Entry 2ORW (X-ray diffraction, 1.50 A resolution); this record covers chains A and B.

# Chain A (and B)
Name: Thymidine kinase
Source organism: Thermotoga maritima
Notes: EC 2.7.1.21; chain B of this document is another copy of the same molecule, construct and numbering; everything in this record applies to it too
UniProtKB: Q9WYN2 (KITH_THEMA); residues 1-184 here = UniProt positions 1-184
Chain sequence (184 residues; each row starts with the number of its first residue):
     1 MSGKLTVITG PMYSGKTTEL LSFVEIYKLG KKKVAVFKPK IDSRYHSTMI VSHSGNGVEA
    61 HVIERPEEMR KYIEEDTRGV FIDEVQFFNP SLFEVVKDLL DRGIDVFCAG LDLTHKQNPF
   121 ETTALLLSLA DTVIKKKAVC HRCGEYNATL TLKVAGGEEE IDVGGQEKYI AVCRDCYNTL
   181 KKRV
Not modelled in the structure: 1, 41-45, 53-56, 182-184 (chain B: 1, 43-47, 54-56, 183-184)
Metal / ion sites: Mg2+: Thr17 (together with TP4A); Zn2+: Cys140, Cys143, Cys173, Cys176
Residues lining bound ligands: TP4A (4TA; P1-(5'-adenosyl)P4-(5'-(2'-deoxy-thymidyl))tetraphosphate): Pro11, Met12, Tyr13, Ser14, Gly15, Lys16, Thr17, Thr18, Ser52, Glu84, Gln86, Phe87, Leu111, Leu113, Thr114, His115, Phe120, Ala138, Val139, Thr151, Glu160, Ile161, Asp162, Val163, Gly164, Gln166, Tyr169, Ala171
Curated features (UniProtKB/Swiss-Prot):
  - active site: Glu84 (Proton acceptor)
  - binding site (ATP): Gly10 to Thr17, His53, Asp83 to Gln86
  - binding site (substrate): His115, Ile161 to Gly164, Tyr169
  - binding site (Zn(2+)): Cys140, Cys143, Cys173, Cys176
  - mutagenesis: His53 (H53A: Reduced affinity for ATP), Gly55 (G55W: Reduced affinity for ATP), Leu129 (L129W: Reduced affinity for thymidine)
What the authors report for this chain:
  - binding site for TP4A: Met12, Tyr13, Thr18, Glu25, Leu29, Val139
  - catalytic residues: Glu84 (proposed by the authors, not directly observed)
  - Mg2+ coordination: Thr17
  - Mg2+ coordination through a water molecule: Asp83, Glu84
  - specificity-determining residues: Val139

# Interface between chain A and chain B
Contacting residue pairs (45):
  Ser2(A) - Arg174(B)
  Ser2(A) - Asp175(B)  hydrogen bond (backbone-side chain)
  Phe93(A) - Gln117(B)
  Phe93(A) - Pro119(B)  hydrophobic
  Lys97(A) - Gln117(B)  hydrogen bond (side chain-backbone)
  Lys97(A) - Arg174(B)
  Leu100(A) - Arg174(B)
  Asp101(A) - Arg174(B)  salt bridge
  Asp101(A) - Asn178(B)  hydrogen bond
  Asp112(A) - Ser128(B)
  Leu113(A) - Ser128(B)
  Gln117(A) - Phe93(B)
  Gln117(A) - Lys97(B)  hydrogen bond (backbone-side chain)
  Pro119(A) - Phe93(B)  hydrophobic
  Pro119(A) - Leu125(B)  hydrophobic
  Pro119(A) - Ser128(B)
  Ala124(A) - Ala124(B)
  Ala124(A) - Ser128(B)
  Leu125(A) - Pro119(B)  hydrophobic
  Leu127(A) - Leu127(B)
  Leu127(A) - Ser128(B)
  Leu127(A) - Lys135(B)  hydrogen bond (backbone-side chain)
  Ser128(A) - Asp112(B)
  Ser128(A) - Leu113(B)
  Ser128(A) - Pro119(B)
  Ser128(A) - Leu127(B)
  Ser128(A) - Lys135(B)  hydrogen bond (backbone-side chain)
  Leu129(A) - Arg174(B)
  Ala130(A) - Lys135(B)  hydrogen bond (backbone-side chain)
  Asp131(A) - Lys135(B)
  Asp131(A) - Thr149(B)
  Val133(A) - Val133(B)  hydrophobic
  Val133(A) - Lys135(B)
  Lys135(A) - Leu127(B)  hydrogen bond (side chain-backbone)
  Lys135(A) - Ser128(B)  hydrogen bond (side chain-backbone)
  Lys135(A) - Ala130(B)  hydrogen bond (side chain-backbone)
  Lys135(A) - Asp131(B)
  Thr149(A) - Asp131(B)
  Arg174(A) - Ser2(B)
  Arg174(A) - Lys97(B)
  Arg174(A) - Leu100(B)
  Arg174(A) - Asp101(B)  salt bridge
  Arg174(A) - Leu129(B)
  Asp175(A) - Ser2(B)  hydrogen bond (side chain-backbone)
  Asn178(A) - Asp101(B)  hydrogen bond
Interface residues without a listed pair, chain A (27 interface residues in all): Gly3, Lys4, Glu94, Lys116, Asn118
Interface residues without a listed pair, chain B (28 interface residues in all): Gly3, Glu94, Lys116, Asn118, Thr132, Asn147

# Summary
27 residues of chain A and 28 residues of chain B are in contact; the contacts include 12 hydrogen bonds and 2
salt bridges. Among the polar pairs are Asp101(A)-Arg174(B), Ser2(A)-Asp175(B) and Lys97(A)-Gln117(B). Bound
to chain A: TP4A. The paper reports the catalytic residue Glu84(A); a binding site for TP4A at Met12(A),
Tyr13(A) and Thr18(A) among others.
Chain A and chain B are both Thymidine kinase (Thermotoga maritima); the structure, Thermotoga maritima
thymidine kinase 1 like enzyme in complex with TP4A, was determined by X-ray diffraction, deposited together
with 2ORV.
